Entry 1XYB (X-ray diffraction, 1.96 A resolution); this record covers chains A and B.

# Chain A
Name: Xylose isomerase
Organism: Streptomyces olivochromogenes
Notes: EC 5.3.1.5
UniProt: P15587 (XYLA_STROL); numbering as in UniProt (aligned over 1-386)
Amino-acid sequence (386 residues; row label = number of the first residue in the row):
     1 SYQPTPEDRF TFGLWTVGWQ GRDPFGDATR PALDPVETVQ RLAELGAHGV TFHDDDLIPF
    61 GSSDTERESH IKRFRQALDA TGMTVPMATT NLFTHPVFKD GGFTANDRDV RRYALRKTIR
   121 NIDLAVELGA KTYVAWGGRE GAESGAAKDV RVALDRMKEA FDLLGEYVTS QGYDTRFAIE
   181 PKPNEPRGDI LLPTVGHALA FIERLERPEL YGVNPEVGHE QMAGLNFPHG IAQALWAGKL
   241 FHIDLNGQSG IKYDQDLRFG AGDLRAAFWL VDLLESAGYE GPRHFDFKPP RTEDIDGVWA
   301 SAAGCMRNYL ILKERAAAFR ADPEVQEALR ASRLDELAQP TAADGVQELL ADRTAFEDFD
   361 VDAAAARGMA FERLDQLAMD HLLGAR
Bound ions: Mg2+ site 1: Glu-180, Glu-216, Asp-244, Asp-286 (together with D-glucose); Mg2+ site 2: Glu-216, His-219, Asp-254, Asp-256 (together with D-glucose)
Residues lining bound ligands: D-glucose (GLO): Trp-15, His-53, Thr-89, Phe-93, Val-134, Trp-136, Glu-180, Lys-182, Glu-216, His-219, Asp-244, Asp-254, Asp-286

# Chain B
Name: Xylose isomerase
Organism: Streptomyces olivochromogenes
Notes: EC 5.3.1.5
UniProt: P15587 (XYLA_STROL); residues 501-886 here correspond to UniProt positions 1-386 (UniProt number = residue number - 500)
Amino-acid sequence (386 residues; numbered 501 to 886; the number before each row is that of its first residue):
   501 SYQPTPEDRF TFGLWTVGWQ GRDPFGDATR PALDPVETVQ RLAELGAHGV TFHDDDLIPF
   561 GSSDTERESH IKRFRQALDA TGMTVPMATT NLFTHPVFKD GGFTANDRDV RRYALRKTIR
   621 NIDLAVELGA KTYVAWGGRE GAESGAAKDV RVALDRMKEA FDLLGEYVTS QGYDTRFAIE
   681 PKPNEPRGDI LLPTVGHALA FIERLERPEL YGVNPEVGHE QMAGLNFPHG IAQALWAGKL
   741 FHIDLNGQSG IKYDQDLRFG AGDLRAAFWL VDLLESAGYE GPRHFDFKPP RTEDIDGVWA
   801 SAAGCMRNYL ILKERAAAFR ADPEVQEALR ASRLDELAQP TAADGVQELL ADRTAFEDFD
   861 VDAAAARGMA FERLDQLAMD HLLGAR
Bound ions: Mg2+ site 1: Glu-680, Glu-716, Asp-744, Asp-786 (together with D-glucose); Mg2+ site 2: Glu-716, His-719, Asp-754, Asp-756 (together with D-glucose)
Residues lining bound ligands: D-glucose (GLO): Trp-515, His-553, Thr-589, Phe-593, Val-634, Trp-636, Glu-680, Lys-682, Glu-716, His-719, Asp-744, Asp-754, Asp-786

# Interface between chain A and chain B
Residue-residue contacts - 60 pairs, chain A then chain B:
  Asp-23(A) / Arg-639(B)  salt bridge
  Asp-23(A) / Pro-686(B)
  Phe-25(A) / Phe-593(B)
  Phe-25(A) / Thr-594(B)  hydrogen bond (backbone-side chain)
  Phe-25(A) / Trp-636(B)  hydrophobic
  Phe-25(A) / Arg-639(B)  hydrogen bond (backbone-side chain)
  Phe-25(A) / Lys-682(B)
  Phe-25(A) / Glu-685(B)
  Phe-25(A) / Pro-686(B)
  Phe-25(A) / Asp-754(B)
  Gly-26(A) / Thr-594(B)
  Gly-26(A) / Arg-639(B)
  Asp-27(A) / Thr-594(B)  hydrogen bond (backbone-backbone)
  Ala-28(A) / Pro-596(B)
  Phe-93(A) / Phe-525(B)
  Thr-94(A) / Phe-525(B)  hydrogen bond (backbone-backbone)
  Thr-94(A) / Gly-526(B)
  Thr-94(A) / Asp-527(B)  hydrogen bond (backbone-backbone)
  Thr-94(A) / Arg-791(B)
  Pro-96(A) / Ala-528(B)
  Pro-96(A) / Thr-529(B)
  Lys-99(A) / Arg-791(B)
  Lys-99(A) / Thr-792(B)
  Trp-136(A) / Phe-525(B)  hydrophobic
  Arg-139(A) / Asp-523(B)  salt bridge
  Arg-139(A) / Phe-525(B)  hydrogen bond (side chain-backbone)
  Arg-139(A) / Gly-526(B)
  Arg-139(A) / Arg-791(B)
  Lys-182(A) / Phe-525(B)
  Asn-184(A) / Lys-752(B)
  Asn-184(A) / Tyr-753(B)
  Glu-185(A) / Pro-524(B)
  Glu-185(A) / Phe-525(B)
  Glu-185(A) / Tyr-753(B)
  Pro-186(A) / Asp-523(B)
  Pro-186(A) / Phe-525(B)
  Pro-186(A) / Tyr-753(B)
  Arg-187(A) / Tyr-753(B)
  Arg-187(A) / Thr-792(B)
  Gly-188(A) / Lys-752(B)  hydrogen bond (backbone-side chain)
  Gly-188(A) / Tyr-753(B)  hydrogen bond (backbone-side chain)
  Gly-188(A) / Gln-755(B)
  Asp-189(A) / Lys-752(B)  salt bridge
  Ile-251(A) / Ile-751(B)
  Lys-252(A) / Asn-684(B)
  Lys-252(A) / Gly-688(B)  hydrogen bond (side chain-backbone)
  Lys-252(A) / Asp-689(B)  salt bridge
  Tyr-253(A) / Asn-684(B)
  Tyr-253(A) / Glu-685(B)
  Tyr-253(A) / Pro-686(B)
  Tyr-253(A) / Arg-687(B)
  Tyr-253(A) / Gly-688(B)  hydrogen bond (side chain-backbone)
  Asp-254(A) / Phe-525(B)
  Gln-255(A) / Gly-688(B)
  Arg-291(A) / Thr-594(B)
  Arg-291(A) / Lys-599(B)
  Arg-291(A) / Arg-639(B)
  Thr-292(A) / Lys-599(B)
  Thr-292(A) / Glu-643(B)
  Thr-292(A) / Arg-687(B)
Other interface residues (no listed pair), chain A (30 interface residues in all): Pro-24, Thr-29, Glu-143, Lys-288, Pro-290
Other interface residues (no listed pair), chain B (30 interface residues in all): Lys-788, Pro-790

# Overview
The chain A/chain B interface involves 30 residues from each chain; the contacts include 10 hydrogen bonds and
4 salt bridges. Polar pairs include Asp-23(A)/Arg-639(B), Arg-139(A)/Asp-523(B) and Asp-189(A)/Lys-752(B).
Ligands of chain A: D-glucose. Ligands of chain B: D-glucose.
Chain A and chain B are both Xylose isomerase (Streptomyces olivochromogenes); the structure, X-ray
crystallographic structures of D-xylose isomerase-substrate complexes position the substrate and provide
evidence for metal movement ..., was determined by X-ray diffraction together with 1XYA and 1XYC from the same
study.
